PDB entry 6EYZ | X-ray diffraction, 2.20 A resolution | chain A

[Chain A]
Protein: Phosphatidylinositol 4,5-bisphosphate 3-kinase catalytic subunit delta isoform
Source organism: Mus musculus
Reference sequence: Q3UDT3 (Q3UDT3_MOUSE); the construct has insertions or renumbered stretches relative to UniProt, so the offset changes along the chain: -6 to 98 = UniProt 1-105; 106-1044 = UniProt 106-1044
Chain sequence (1051 residues; row label = number of the first residue in the row; numbers below 1 keep their minus sign (Met-6 is residue -6)):
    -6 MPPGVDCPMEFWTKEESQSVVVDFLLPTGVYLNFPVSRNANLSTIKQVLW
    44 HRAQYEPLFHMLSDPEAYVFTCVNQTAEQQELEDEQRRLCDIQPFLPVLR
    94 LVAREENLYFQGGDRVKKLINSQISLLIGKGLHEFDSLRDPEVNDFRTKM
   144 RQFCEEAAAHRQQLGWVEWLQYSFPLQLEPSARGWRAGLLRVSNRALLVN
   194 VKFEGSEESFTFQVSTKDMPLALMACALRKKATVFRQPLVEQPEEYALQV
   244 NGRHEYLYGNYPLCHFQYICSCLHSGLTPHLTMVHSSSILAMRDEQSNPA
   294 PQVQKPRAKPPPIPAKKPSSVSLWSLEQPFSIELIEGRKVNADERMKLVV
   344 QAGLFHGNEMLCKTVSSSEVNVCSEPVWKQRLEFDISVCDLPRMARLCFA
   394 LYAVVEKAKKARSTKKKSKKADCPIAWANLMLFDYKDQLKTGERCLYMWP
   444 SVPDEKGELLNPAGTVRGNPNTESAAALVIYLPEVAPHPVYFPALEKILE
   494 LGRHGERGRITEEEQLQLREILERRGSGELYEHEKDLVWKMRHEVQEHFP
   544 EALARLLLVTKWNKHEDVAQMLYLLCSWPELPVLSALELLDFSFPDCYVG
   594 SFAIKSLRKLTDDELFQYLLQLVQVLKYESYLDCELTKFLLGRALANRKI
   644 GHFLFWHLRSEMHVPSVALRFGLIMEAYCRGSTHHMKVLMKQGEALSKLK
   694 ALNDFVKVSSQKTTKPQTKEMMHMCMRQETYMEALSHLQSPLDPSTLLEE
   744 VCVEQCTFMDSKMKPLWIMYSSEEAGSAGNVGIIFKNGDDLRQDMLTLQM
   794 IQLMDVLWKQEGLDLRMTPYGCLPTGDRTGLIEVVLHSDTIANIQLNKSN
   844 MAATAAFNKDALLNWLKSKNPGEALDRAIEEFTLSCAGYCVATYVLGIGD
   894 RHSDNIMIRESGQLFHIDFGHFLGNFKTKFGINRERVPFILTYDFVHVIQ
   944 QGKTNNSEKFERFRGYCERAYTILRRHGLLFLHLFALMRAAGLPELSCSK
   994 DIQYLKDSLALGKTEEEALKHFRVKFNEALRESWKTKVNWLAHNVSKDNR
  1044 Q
Disordered / not traced: -6 to 106, 178-186, 294-314, 399-414, 446-451, 501, 518-520, 919-926, 1033-1044
Construct notes: insertion (99-105)
Covalently attached groups: compound C5W linked to Lys779
Small-molecule neighbours: C5W (2-methoxy-5-[4-[5-[(4-propan-2-ylpiperazin-1-yl)methyl]-1,3-oxazol-2-yl]-2H-indazol-6-yl]pyridine-3-carboxylic acid): Thr750, Met752, Ser754, Pro758, Trp760, Ile777, Leu784, Asp787, Tyr813, Ile825, Glu826, Val827, Val828, Ser831, Asp832, Thr833, Asn836, Met900, Ile910, Asp911
Reported in the primary citation:
  - binding site for C5W: Trp760, Lys779, Glu826, Val828

[Summary]
Compound C5W is covalently linked to Lys779. From the paper: a binding site for C5W at Trp760, Lys779 and
Glu826 among others.
Chain A is Phosphatidylinositol 4,5-bisphosphate 3-kinase catalytic subunit delta isoform (Mus musculus); the
structure, PI3 kinase delta in complex with 4-Fluorophenyl
5-(4-(5-((4-isopropylpiperazin-1-yl)methyl)oxazol-2-yl)-1H-indazol-6-yl)-2-methoxynicotinate, was determined
by X-ray diffraction (same publication as 6EZ6).
